Entry 3E93 (X-ray diffraction, 2.00 A resolution); this record covers chain A.

== Chain A ==
Protein: Mitogen-activated protein kinase 14
Organism: Homo sapiens
Notes: EC 2.7.11.24
UniProtKB: Q16539 (MK14_HUMAN); residue numbers follow UniProt; this construct covers 1-360
Amino-acid sequence (371 residues; numbered -10 to 360; the number before each row is that of its first residue; numbers below 1 keep their minus sign (Met-10 is residue -10)):
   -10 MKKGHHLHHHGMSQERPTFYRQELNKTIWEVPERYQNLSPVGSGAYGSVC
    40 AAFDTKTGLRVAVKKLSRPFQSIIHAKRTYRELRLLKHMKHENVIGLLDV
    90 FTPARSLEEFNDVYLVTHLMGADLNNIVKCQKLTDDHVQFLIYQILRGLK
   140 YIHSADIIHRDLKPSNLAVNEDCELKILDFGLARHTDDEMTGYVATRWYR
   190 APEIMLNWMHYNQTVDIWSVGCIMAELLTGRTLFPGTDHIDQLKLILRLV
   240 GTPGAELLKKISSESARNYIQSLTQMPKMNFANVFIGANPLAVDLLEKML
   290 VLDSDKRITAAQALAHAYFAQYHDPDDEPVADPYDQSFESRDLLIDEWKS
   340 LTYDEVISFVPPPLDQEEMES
Disordered / not traced: -10 to 3, 172-174, 354-360
Modified / non-standard residues: Cys162 (s-hydroxycysteine; CSO)
Differences from the reference sequence: initiating methionine (-10); expression tag (-9 to 0)
Residues lining bound ligands: 19B (4-methyl-N-(3-morpholin-4-ylphenyl)-3-(3-piperidin-4-yl-1,2-benzisoxazol-6-yl)benzamide): Val30, Val38, Ala51, Val52, Lys53, Glu71, Leu74, Leu75, Val83, Ile84, Leu104, Thr106, His107, Leu108, Met109, Ile141, Ile146, His148, Ile166, Leu167, Asp168, Phe169
Swiss-Prot annotation at these positions:
  - motif: Thr180 to Tyr182 (TXY)
  - active site: Asp168 (Proton acceptor)
  - binding site (ATP): Val30 to Val38, Lys53
  - modified residue: Ser2 (N-acetylserine), Thr16 (Phosphothreonine), Lys53 (N6-acetyllysine), Lys152 (N6-acetyllysine), Thr180 (Phosphothreonine), Tyr182 (Phosphotyrosine), Thr263 (Phosphothreonine), Tyr323 (Phosphotyrosine)
  - natural variant: Ala51 (A51V: In a gastric adenocarcinoma sample), Pro322 (P322R: In a lung adenocarcinoma sample)
  - mutagenesis: Ala34 (A34V: Lowered kinase activity), Lys53 (K53R: Loss of kinase activity), Lys54 (K54R: Impairs MAP2K6/MKK6-dependent autophosphorylation), Tyr69 (Y69H: Lowered kinase activity), Asp168 (D168A: Loss of kinase activity), Thr175 (T175A: No effect on either the kinase activity or tyrosine phosphorylation), Asp176 (D176A: Emulation of the active state. Increase in activity; when associated with S-327 or L-327), Asp177 (D177A: Loss of kinase activity), Thr180 (T180E: Loss of kinase activity), Tyr182 (Y182F: Loss of kinase activity), Ala320 (A320T: Lowered kinase activity), Phe327 (F327L: Emulation of the active state. Increase in activity; when associated with A-176; F327S: Emulation of the active state. Increase in activity; when associated with A-176), 1 further mutagenesis entry in UniProt

== Overview ==
Ligands of chain A: compound 19B. Curated annotation (UniProt) lists active-site residue Asp168, 10
ATP-binding residues and 13 mutagenesis sites.
Chain A is Mitogen-activated protein kinase 14 (Homo sapiens); the structure, Crystal Structure of P38 Kinase
in Complex with A Biaryl Amide Inhibitor, was determined by X-ray diffraction, deposited together with 3E92.
